Entry 5XRT (X-ray diffraction, 3.15 A resolution); this record covers chains C and E of the 6 polymer chains in the assembly.

[Chain C (and E)]
Molecule: Hemagglutinin
From: Influenza A virus (A/swine/Minnesota/A01134337/2010(H3N2))
Notes: chain E of this document is another copy of the same molecule, construct and numbering; everything in this record applies to it too
UniProt: I0AXC3 (I0AXC3_9INFA); residues 1-329 here correspond to UniProt positions 17-345 (UniProt number = residue number + 16)
Sequence (329 residues; numbered 1 to 329; the number before each row is that of its first residue):
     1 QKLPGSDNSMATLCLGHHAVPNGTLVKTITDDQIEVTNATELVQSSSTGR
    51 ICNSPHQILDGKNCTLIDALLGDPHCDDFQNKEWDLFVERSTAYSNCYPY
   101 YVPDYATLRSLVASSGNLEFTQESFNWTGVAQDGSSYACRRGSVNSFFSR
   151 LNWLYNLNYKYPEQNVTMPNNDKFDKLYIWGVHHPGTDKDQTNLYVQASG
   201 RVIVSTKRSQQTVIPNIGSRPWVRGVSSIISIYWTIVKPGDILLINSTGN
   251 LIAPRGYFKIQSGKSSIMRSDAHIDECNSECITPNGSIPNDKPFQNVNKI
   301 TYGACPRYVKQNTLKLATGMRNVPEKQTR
Not modelled in the structure: 1-7, 327-329
Disulfide bonds: Cys52-Cys277, Cys64-Cys76, Cys97-Cys139, Cys281-Cys305
Covalent attachments: N-acetylglucosamine (NAG) linked to Asn38, Asn63, Asn126, Asn285; glycan linked to Asn165, Asn246
Reported in the primary citation:
  - mutagenesis - K82E, K82E/S124G: unchanged binding to H3v-47 IgG
  - mutagenesis - Q122N, Q122N/D133N/V144N, D133N, V144N: unchanged binding to H3v-47

[Interface between chain C and chain E]
Contacting residue pairs (19; chain C residue first):
  Tyr101(C) with Gln210(E)
  Asn216(C) with Thr212(E); Ile214(E)
  Ile217(C) with Arg201(E), hydrogen bond (backbone-side chain); Ile203(E)
  Gly218(C) with Ile203(E)
  Ser219(C) with Asn165(E); Leu244(E); Asn246(E), hydrogen bond
  Arg220(C) with Ile203(E); Ser205(E); Gln210(E), hydrogen bond; Thr212(E); Leu244(E)
  Pro221(C) with Ser205(E); Thr206(E); Lys207(E); Leu244(E)
  Ile229(C) with Gln210(E)
Other interface residues (no listed pair), chain C (9 interface residues in all): Asp188

[In short]
The interface between chain C and chain E involves 9 residues on one side and 11 on the other; the contacts
include 3 hydrogen bonds. Polar pairs include Ile217(C)-Arg201(E), Ser219(C)-Asn246(E) and
Arg220(C)-Gln210(E). From the paper: Q122N, Q122N/D133N/V144N and D133N of chain C, among others, leave
binding to H3v-47 unchanged; K82E and K82E/S124G of chain C leave binding to H3v-47 IgG unchanged.
Both chains are Hemagglutinin (Influenza A virus (A/swine/Minnesota/A01134337/2010(H3N2))). Entry 5XRT
(Crystal structure of A/Minnesota/11/2010 (H3N2) influenza virus hemagglutinin) was determined by X-ray
diffraction, deposited together with 5XRS.
